PDB entry 2KI7 | solution NMR | chains A and B

Chain A:
Name: Ribonuclease P protein component 1
Source organism: Pyrococcus furiosus DSM 3638
Notes: EC 3.1.26.5
UniProt: Q8U007 (RNP1_PYRFU); residues 1-127 here = UniProt positions 1-127
Sequence (127 residues; each row starts with the number of its first residue):
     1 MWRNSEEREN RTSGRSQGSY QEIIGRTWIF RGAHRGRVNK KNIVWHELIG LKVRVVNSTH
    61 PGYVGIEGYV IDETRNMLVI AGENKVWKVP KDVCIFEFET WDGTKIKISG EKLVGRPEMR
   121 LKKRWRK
Disordered / not traced: 1-16
UniProt features mapped onto this chain:
  - mutagenesis: Met-1 to Arg-31 (No interaction with Rnp4, does not reconstitute RNase P activity), Met-1 to Ile-24 (No interaction with Rnp4, reconstitutes RNase P activity), Met-1 to Gln-17 (Interacts normally with Rnp4, reconstitutes RNase P activity)
What the authors report for this chain:
  - conformationally variable residues (order/disorder transition): Ser-19 to Ile-23, Thr-27 to Arg-31, Lys-40 to Val-44, Pro-117 to Lys-122

Chain B:
Name: Ribonuclease P protein component 4
Source organism: Pyrococcus furiosus DSM 3638
Notes: EC 3.1.26.5
UniProt: Q8U0H6 (RNP4_PYRFU); residues 1-117 here = UniProt positions 1-117
Sequence (123 residues; row label = number of the first residue in the row):
     1 MAKYNEKKEK KRIAKERIDI LFSLAERVFP YSPELAKRYV ELALLVQQKA KVKIPRKWKR
    61 RYCKKCHAFL VPGINARVRL RQKRMPHIVV KCLECGHIMR YPYIKEIKKR RKEKMEYGGL
   121 VPR
Disordered / not traced: 1-8, 106-123
Construct notes: expression tag (118-123)
UniProt features mapped onto this chain:
  - binding site (Zn(2+)): Cys-63, Cys-66, Cys-92, Cys-95
  - mutagenesis: Ala-14 (A14V: 3-fold reduced binding to Rnp1)
Ion coordination: Zn2+: Cys-63, Cys-66, Cys-92, Cys-95
What the authors report for this chain:
  - conformationally variable residues (order/disorder transition): Glu-9 to Arg-17

How chain A and chain B interact:
Pairs across the interface (51):
  Ser-19(A) / Glu-34(B)
  Glu-22(A) / Tyr-31(B)
  Ile-23(A) / Tyr-31(B)
  Ile-23(A) / Ser-32(B)
  Ile-23(A) / Leu-35(B)
  Arg-26(A) / Tyr-31(B)
  Trp-28(A) / Arg-27(B)
  Ile-29(A) / Leu-24(B)
  Ile-29(A) / Arg-27(B)
  Ile-29(A) / Val-28(B)
  Ile-29(A) / Tyr-31(B)
  Phe-30(A) / Leu-24(B)
  Phe-30(A) / Val-28(B)
  Phe-30(A) / Leu-35(B)
  Phe-30(A) / Tyr-39(B)
  Ala-33(A) / Ile-20(B)
  Ala-33(A) / Ser-23(B)
  Ala-33(A) / Leu-24(B)
  His-34(A) / Ile-20(B)
  Arg-35(A) / Ile-20(B)
  Gly-36(A) / Ile-20(B)
  Asn-42(A) / Ile-13(B)
  Trp-45(A) / Ile-13(B)
  His-46(A) / Ile-13(B)
  His-46(A) / Glu-16(B)
  His-46(A) / Arg-17(B)
  Glu-47(A) / Arg-17(B)
  Glu-47(A) / Ile-20(B)
  Glu-47(A) / Leu-21(B)
  Ile-49(A) / Leu-21(B)
  Ile-49(A) / Leu-24(B)
  Ile-49(A) / Tyr-39(B)
  Ile-49(A) / Leu-42(B)
  Gly-50(A) / Leu-24(B)
  Ile-71(A) / Leu-35(B)
  Ile-71(A) / Tyr-39(B)
  Asp-72(A) / Leu-35(B)
  Asp-72(A) / Arg-38(B)
  Glu-73(A) / Arg-38(B)
  Glu-73(A) / Leu-42(B)
  Thr-74(A) / Arg-38(B)
  Pro-117(A) / Arg-17(B)
  Pro-117(A) / Leu-42(B)
  Glu-118(A) / Leu-45(B)
  Leu-121(A) / Ala-14(B)
  Leu-121(A) / Arg-17(B)
  Leu-121(A) / Leu-45(B)
  Leu-121(A) / Val-46(B)
  Leu-121(A) / Ala-50(B)
  Lys-122(A) / Lys-49(B)
  Lys-123(A) / Lys-10(B)
Also at the interface, not in a pair above, chain A (31 interface residues in all): Ile-24, Gly-32, Arg-37, Lys-41, Leu-48
Also at the interface, not in a pair above, chain B (23 interface residues in all): Asp-19
From the paper, about this interface:
  - pairs named by the authors: Glu-47(A)/Arg-17(B), Ile-71(A)/Tyr-39(B), Asp-72(A)/Arg-38(B) (salt bridge)
  - interface residues, chain A: Ile-71(A)
  - interface residues, chain B: Asp-19(B), Ile-20(B), Leu-21(B), Leu-24(B), Arg-27(B), Val-28(B), Ser-32(B), Arg-38(B), Leu-42(B), Val-46(B)

Overview:
31 residues of chain A face 23 of chain B across their interface. The authors report contacts between
Glu-47(A) and Arg-17(B) and Ile-71(A) and Tyr-39(B); a salt bridge between Asp-72(A) and Arg-38(B). From the
paper: interface residues Ile-71(A) and Asp-19(B) among others; conformational variability at Ser-19(A),
Thr-27(A) and Glu-9(B) among others.
Here chain A is Ribonuclease P protein component 1 and chain B is Ribonuclease P protein component 4, both
from Pyrococcus furiosus DSM 3638. Entry 2KI7 (The solution structure of RPP29-RPP21 complex from Pyrococcus
furiosus) was determined by solution NMR.
